Entry 5NX3 (X-ray diffraction, 2.30 A resolution); this record covers chains B and D of the 4 polymer chains in the assembly.

[Chain B]
Protein: Amyloid-beta A4 protein
Source organism: Homo sapiens
Notes: fragment: Inhibitor domain
Reference sequence: P05067 (A4_HUMAN), isoform P05067-8; residues 3-15 here correspond to UniProt positions 289-301 (UniProt number = residue number + 286)
Amino-acid sequence (25 residues; each row starts with the number of its first residue; numbers below 1 keep their minus sign (Tyr-9 is residue -9)):
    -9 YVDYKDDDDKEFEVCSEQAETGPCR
Unresolved in the structure: -9 to 2
Construct notes: expression tag (-9 to 2)

[Chain D]
Protein: Amyloid-beta A4 protein
Source organism: Homo sapiens
Notes: fragment: Inhibitor domain
Reference sequence: P05067 (A4_HUMAN), isoform P05067-8; residues 20-60 here correspond to UniProt positions 306-346 (UniProt number = residue number + 286)
Amino-acid sequence (56 residues; numbered 16 to 71; the number before each row is that of its first residue):
    16 ALFFRWYFDVTEGKCAPFVYGGCGGNRNNFDTEEYCMAVCGSAIPRHHHH
    66 HHAAAN
Unresolved in the structure: 58-71
Construct notes: expression tag (16-19, 61-71); conflict Val34 (Phe320 in P05067)
Disulfide bonds: Cys30-Cys51

[Interface between chain B and chain D]
Contacting residue pairs (27; chain B residue first):
  Val4(B) with Arg42(D); Asn43(D)
  Cys5(B) with Phe23(D); Val25(D); Asn43(D), hydrogen bond (backbone-side chain); Cys55(D), disulfide
  Ser6(B) with Val25(D)
  Glu7(B) with Asn41(D); Asn43(D), hydrogen bond (backbone-side chain)
  Gln8(B) with Asn41(D), hydrogen bond (backbone-side chain)
  Ala9(B) with Tyr22(D), hydrophobic; Phe33(D), hydrophobic
  Glu10(B) with Phe33(D); Tyr35(D); Gly40(D); Asn41(D), hydrogen bond
  Thr11(B) with Val34(D), hydrogen bond (side chain-backbone); Tyr35(D); Gly36(D), hydrogen bond (backbone-backbone)
  Gly12(B) with Cys38(D)
  Pro13(B) with Cys38(D)
  Cys14(B) with Ala16(D), hydrogen bond (backbone-backbone); Gly36(D); Cys38(D), disulfide
  Arg15(B) with Ala16(D); Leu17(D); Gly36(D)
Interface residues without a listed pair, chain D (18 interface residues in all): Gly37, Gly39, Val54
Cross-chain cystine bridges: Cys5(B)-Cys55(D), Cys14(B)-Cys38(D)

[Summary]
Chain B and chain D form an interface of 12 and 18 residues respectively, with 2 disulfide bonds and 7
hydrogen bonds. Among the polar pairs are Cys5(B)-Asn43(D), Glu7(B)-Asn43(D) and Gln8(B)-Asn41(D).
Here chain B is Amyloid-beta A4 protein and chain D is Amyloid-beta A4 protein, both from Homo sapiens. Entry
5NX3 (Combinatorial Engineering of Proteolytically Resistant APPI Variants that Selectively Inhibit Human
Kallikrein 6 for Cancer Therapy) was determined by X-ray diffraction (same publication as 5NX1).
